5JME - chains A and B of the 9 polymer chains in the assembly; structure by X-ray diffraction, 2.34 A resolution.

# Chain A (and B)
Name: Soluble acetylcholine receptor
Organism: Aplysia californica
Notes: chain B of this document is another copy of the same molecule, construct and numbering; everything in this record applies to it too
UniProtKB: Q8WSF8 (Q8WSF8_APLCA); residues 1-219 here correspond to UniProt positions 18-236 (UniProt number = residue number + 17)
Sequence (230 residues; numbered -8 to 221; the number before each row is that of its first residue; numbers below 1 keep their minus sign (Asp-8 is residue -8)):
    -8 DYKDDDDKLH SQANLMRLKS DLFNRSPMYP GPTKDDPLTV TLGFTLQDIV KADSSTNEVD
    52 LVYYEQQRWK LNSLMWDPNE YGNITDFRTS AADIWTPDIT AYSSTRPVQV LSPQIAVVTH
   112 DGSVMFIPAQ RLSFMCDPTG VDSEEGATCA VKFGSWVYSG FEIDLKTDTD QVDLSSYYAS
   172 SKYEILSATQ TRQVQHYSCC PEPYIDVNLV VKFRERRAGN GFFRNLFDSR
Unresolved in the structure: -8 to -3, 16-19, 207-221 (chain B: -8 to -2, 208-221)
Construct notes: expression tag (-8 to 0, 220-221)
Cystine bridges: Cys127-Cys140, Cys190-Cys191

# Chain A / chain B interface
Residue-residue contacts (44):
  Ser2(A) - Asp26(B)
  Gln3(A) - Tyr20(B)
  Gln3(A) - Pro21(B)
  Gln3(A) - Asp27(B)  hydrogen bond
  Leu6(A) - Pro21(B)  hydrophobic
  Lys10(A) - Pro21(B)
  Gln38(A) - Tyr93(B)  hydrogen bond (side chain-backbone)
  Gln38(A) - Met126(B)
  Asp39(A) - Met126(B)
  Val41(A) - Thr47(B)
  Val41(A) - Glu49(B)
  Val53(A) - Met126(B)  hydrophobic
  Tyr55(A) - Tyr93(B)  hydrogen bond (side chain-backbone)
  Tyr55(A) - Trp147(B)  hydrophobic
  Arg79(A) - Val148(B)  hydrogen bond (side chain-backbone)
  Arg79(A) - Tyr149(B)
  Arg79(A) - Glu153(B)  salt bridge
  Gln100(A) - Arg97(B)  hydrogen bond
  Gln100(A) - Pro98(B)
  Val101(A) - Pro98(B)
  Leu102(A) - Thr91(B)
  Leu102(A) - Ser95(B)
  Leu102(A) - Arg97(B)
  Leu102(A) - Pro98(B)
  Ser103(A) - Trp147(B)
  Pro104(A) - Asp89(B)
  Pro104(A) - Thr91(B)
  Ile106(A) - Asp89(B)
  Ile106(A) - Val148(B)  hydrophobic
  Ile118(A) - Trp147(B)  hydrogen bond (backbone-side chain)
  Ala120(A) - Trp147(B)  hydrophobic
  Arg122(A) - Glu49(B)  salt bridge
  Arg122(A) - Thr96(B)  hydrogen bond (side chain-backbone)
  Arg122(A) - Arg97(B)
  Tyr169(A) - Met126(B)
  Tyr169(A) - Cys127(B)  hydrogen bond (side chain-backbone)
  Tyr169(A) - Asp128(B)  hydrogen bond (side chain-backbone)
  Ser171(A) - Asn48(B)  hydrogen bond (backbone-side chain)
  Ser171(A) - Asp128(B)
  Ser172(A) - Asn48(B)
  Lys173(A) - Ser45(B)  hydrogen bond (side chain-backbone)
  Lys173(A) - Ser46(B)
  Lys173(A) - Thr47(B)
  Lys173(A) - Asn48(B)
Other interface residues (no listed pair), chain A (27 interface residues in all): Lys-1, Leu0, Met7, Lys42
Other interface residues (no listed pair), chain B (27 interface residues in all): Pro18, Met19, Thr24, Ser94

# Overview
Chain A and chain B each contribute 27 residues to their interface, with 11 hydrogen bonds and 2 salt bridges.
Among the polar pairs are Arg79(A)-Glu153(B), Arg122(A)-Glu49(B) and Gln3(A)-Asp27(B).
Chain A and chain B are both Soluble acetylcholine receptor (Aplysia californica); the structure, Crystal
structure of acetylcholine binding protein (AChBP) from Aplysia Californica in complex with alpha-conotoxin
PeIA, was determined by X-ray diffraction.
